PDB entry 4CEY | X-ray diffraction, 2.75 A resolution | chains A and D of the 4 polymer chains in the assembly

[Chain A]
Protein: VP1
Source organism: Enterovirus A71
UniProt: B2ZUN0 (B2ZUN0_9ENTO); residues 1-297 here correspond to UniProt positions 566-862 (UniProt number = residue number + 565)
Amino-acid sequence (297 residues; numbered 1 to 297; the number before each row is that of its first residue):
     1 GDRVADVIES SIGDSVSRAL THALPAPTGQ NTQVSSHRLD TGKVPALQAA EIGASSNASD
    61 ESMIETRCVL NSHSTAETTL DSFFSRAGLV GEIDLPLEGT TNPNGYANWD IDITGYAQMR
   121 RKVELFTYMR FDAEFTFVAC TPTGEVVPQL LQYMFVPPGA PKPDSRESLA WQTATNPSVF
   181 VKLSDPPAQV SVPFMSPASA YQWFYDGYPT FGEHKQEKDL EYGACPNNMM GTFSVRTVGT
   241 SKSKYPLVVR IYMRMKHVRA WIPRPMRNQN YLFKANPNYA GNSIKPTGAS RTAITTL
Construct notes: conflict Glu-98 (Lys663 in B2ZUN0)
Bound ions: Na+: Gln-189 (shared with 2 residues of chain C)
Ligand contacts: 906 (1-(2-aminopyridin-4-yl)-3-[(3S)-5-{4-[(E)-(ethoxyimino)methyl]phenoxy}-3-methylpentyl]imidazolidin-2-one): Ile-111, Asp-112, Ile-113, Thr-114, Phe-131, Ala-133, Phe-135, Phe-137, Tyr-153, Phe-155, Pro-177, Ser-178, Val-179, Val-190, Val-192, Met-195, Tyr-201, Gln-202, Trp-203, Asn-228, Met-230, Phe-233, Met-253, Lys-274
Reported in the primary citation:
  - binding site for 906: Asp-112, Ile-113, Phe-135, Phe-155

[Chain D]
Protein: VP4
Source organism: Enterovirus A71
UniProt: B2ZUN0 (B2ZUN0_9ENTO); numbering as in UniProt (aligned over 1-69)
Amino-acid sequence (69 residues; each row starts with the number of its first residue):
     1 MGSQVSTQRS GSHENSNSAT EGSTINYTTI NYYKDSYAAT AGKQSLKQDP DKFANPVKDI
    61 FTEMAAPLK
Unresolved in the structure: 1-11

[Chain A / chain D interface]
Contacting residue pairs - 70 pairs, chain A then chain D:
  Leu-20(A) with Val-57(D)
  Thr-21(A) with Asp-49(D), hydrogen bond; Asp-51(D); Lys-52(D)
  His-22(A) with Asp-49(D)
  Ala-23(A) with Gln-48(D); Asp-49(D)
  Leu-24(A) with Leu-46(D); Lys-47(D); Gln-48(D), hydrogen bond (backbone-backbone)
  Pro-25(A) with Leu-46(D)
  Ala-26(A) with Leu-46(D), hydrogen bond (backbone-backbone); Gln-48(D)
  Pro-27(A) with Leu-46(D), hydrophobic
  Gly-42(A) with Met-64(D)
  Lys-43(A) with Met-64(D)
  Val-44(A) with Glu-63(D); Met-64(D), hydrogen bond (backbone-backbone); Ala-65(D)
  Pro-45(A) with Glu-63(D); Met-64(D)
  Leu-47(A) with Pro-67(D)
  Gln-48(A) with Pro-67(D)
  Ala-49(A) with Pro-67(D), hydrophobic; Leu-68(D), hydrophobic
  Ile-52(A) with Val-57(D), hydrophobic; Pro-67(D)
  Ala-54(A) with Ala-54(D); Asn-55(D)
  Ser-55(A) with Ala-54(D), hydrogen bond (backbone-backbone)
  Asn-57(A) with Phe-61(D); Thr-62(D); Glu-63(D)
  Ser-59(A) with Glu-63(D)
  Ser-62(A) with Glu-63(D), hydrogen bond
  Thr-75(A) with Leu-46(D); Gln-48(D)
  Thr-79(A) with Gln-44(D), hydrogen bond; Leu-46(D)
  Leu-80(A) with Gln-44(D), hydrogen bond (backbone-side chain)
  Asp-81(A) with Tyr-27(D); Ala-41(D); Gln-44(D), hydrogen bond (backbone-side chain)
  Ser-85(A) with Ala-41(D)
  Arg-130(A) with Ala-19(D), hydrogen bond (side chain-backbone)
  Phe-131(A) with Ala-19(D), hydrophobic
  Asp-132(A) with Ser-18(D), hydrogen bond; Ala-19(D), hydrogen bond (side chain-backbone); Tyr-37(D)
  Ser-191(A) with Tyr-37(D); Ala-38(D)
  Val-192(A) with Tyr-37(D)
  Pro-193(A) with Tyr-37(D)
  Arg-254(A) with Ala-41(D)
  Lys-256(A) with Tyr-37(D), hydrogen bond (side chain-backbone); Ala-38(D), hydrogen bond (side chain-backbone); Ala-39(D), hydrogen bond (side chain-backbone)
  His-257(A) with Ser-18(D), hydrogen bond; Ala-19(D); Thr-20(D); Ser-36(D); Tyr-37(D); Ala-39(D), hydrogen bond (side chain-backbone); Thr-40(D), hydrogen bond (side chain-backbone); Ala-41(D)
  Val-258(A) with Tyr-27(D); Gln-44(D)
  Arg-259(A) with Thr-20(D); Ser-23(D)
  Pro-263(A) with Phe-53(D)
Other interface residues (no listed pair), chain A (41 interface residues in all): Ala-58, Ala-76, Phe-194
Other interface residues (no listed pair), chain D (33 interface residues in all): Asn-17, Gly-22, Lys-58, Ala-66

[Overview]
41 residues of chain A face 33 of chain D across their interface; the contacts include 18 hydrogen bonds.
Polar pairs include Thr-21(A)/Asp-49(D), Ser-62(A)/Glu-63(D) and Thr-79(A)/Gln-44(D). Chain A binds compound
906. The paper reports a binding site for 906 at Asp-112(A), Ile-113(A) and Phe-135(A) among others.
Chain A is VP1 and chain D is VP4, both from Enterovirus A71; the structure, Crystal structure of human
Enterovirus 71 in complex with the uncoating inhibitor NLD, was determined by X-ray diffraction (same
publication as 4CDQ, 4CDU, 4CDW, 4CDX and 4CEW).
